5JGA - chain A; structure by X-ray diffraction, 2.00 A resolution.

# Chain A
Protein: TAK1 kinase - TAB1 chimera fusion protein
Organism: Homo sapiens
Notes: EC 2.7.11.25
UniProtKB: chimeric construct of O43318, Q15750: residues 31-303 from O43318 (M3K7_HUMAN) positions 31-303 (same numbers); residues 468-504 from Q15750 positions 468-504 (same numbers)
Chain sequence (315 residues; each row starts with the number of its first residue; note: 164 numbers in that range are skipped by the numbering (no residue carries them; nothing is unmodelled there)):
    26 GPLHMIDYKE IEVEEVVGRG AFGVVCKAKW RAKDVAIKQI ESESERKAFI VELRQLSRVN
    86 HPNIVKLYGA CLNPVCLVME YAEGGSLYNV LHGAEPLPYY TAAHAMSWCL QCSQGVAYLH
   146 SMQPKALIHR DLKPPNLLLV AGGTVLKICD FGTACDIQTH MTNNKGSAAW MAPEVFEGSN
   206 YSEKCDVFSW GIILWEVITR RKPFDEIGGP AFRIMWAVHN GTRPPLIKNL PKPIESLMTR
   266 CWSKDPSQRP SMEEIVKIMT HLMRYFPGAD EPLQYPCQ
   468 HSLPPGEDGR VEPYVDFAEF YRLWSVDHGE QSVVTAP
Not modelled in the structure: 180-190, 497-504
Differences from the reference sequence: expression tag (26-30)
Residues lining bound ligands: 11c (6KC; N-[5-(4-methylpiperazine-1-carbonyl)[1,1'-biphenyl]-2-yl]-4-oxo-3,4-dihydrothieno[3,2-d]pyrimidine-7-carboxamide): Val-42, Gly-43, Arg-44, Gly-45, Val-50, Ala-61, Lys-63, Glu-77, Val-90, Met-104, Glu-105, Tyr-106, Ala-107, Glu-108, Gly-110, Ser-111, Pro-160, Leu-163, Cys-174, Asp-175

# Overview
Bound to chain A: 11c.
Chain A is TAK1 kinase - TAB1 chimera fusion protein (Homo sapiens); the structure, Crystal structure of human
TAK1/TAB1 fusion protein in complex with ligand 11c, was determined by X-ray diffraction, deposited together
with 5JGB and 5JGD.
